Entry 3I43 (X-ray diffraction, 2.80 A resolution); this record covers chains A and B.

[Chain A (and B)]
Molecule: Thiol peroxidase
From: Escherichia coli K-12
Notes: EC 1.11.1.15; chain B of this document is another copy of the same molecule, construct and numbering; everything in this record applies to it too
Reference sequence: P0A862 (TPX_ECOLI); residue numbers follow UniProt; this construct covers 2-168
Amino-acid sequence (167 residues; row label = number of the first residue in the row):
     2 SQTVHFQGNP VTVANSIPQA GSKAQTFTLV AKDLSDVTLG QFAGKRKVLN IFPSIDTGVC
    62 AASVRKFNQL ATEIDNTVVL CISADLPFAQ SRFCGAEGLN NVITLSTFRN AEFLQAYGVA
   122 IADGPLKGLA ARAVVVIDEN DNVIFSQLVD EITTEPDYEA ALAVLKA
Swiss-Prot annotation at these positions:
  - active site: Cys-61 (Cysteine sulfenic acid (-SOH) intermediate)
Cystine bridges: Cys-61/Cys-95
From the paper describing this entry:
  - catalytic residues: Pro-54, Thr-58, Cys-61, Cys-95, Arg-133 (by similarity / conservation)

[Chain A / chain B interface]
Contacting residue pairs (28; chain A residue first):
  Leu-35(A) / Pro-126(B)
  Leu-35(A) / Leu-127(B)  hydrophobic
  Ser-55(A) / Phe-89(B)
  Asp-57(A) / Phe-89(B)
  Asp-57(A) / Ala-90(B)
  Ala-85(A) / Leu-87(B)
  Asp-86(A) / Leu-87(B)
  Leu-87(A) / Ala-85(B)
  Leu-87(A) / Asp-86(B)
  Leu-87(A) / Leu-130(B)  hydrophobic
  Phe-89(A) / Ser-55(B)
  Phe-89(A) / Asp-57(B)
  Phe-89(A) / Leu-130(B)  hydrophobic
  Ala-90(A) / Asp-57(B)
  Arg-93(A) / Asp-57(B)  salt bridge
  Arg-93(A) / Ala-90(B)
  Phe-109(A) / Lys-128(B)
  Phe-109(A) / Gly-129(B)
  Phe-109(A) / Leu-130(B)  hydrophobic
  Arg-110(A) / Pro-126(B)  hydrogen bond (side chain-backbone)
  Arg-110(A) / Lys-128(B)  hydrogen bond (side chain-backbone)
  Pro-126(A) / Leu-35(B)
  Pro-126(A) / Arg-110(B)  hydrogen bond (backbone-side chain)
  Leu-127(A) / Leu-35(B)  hydrophobic
  Lys-128(A) / Phe-109(B)
  Lys-128(A) / Arg-110(B)  hydrogen bond (backbone-side chain)
  Leu-130(A) / Leu-87(B)  hydrophobic
  Leu-130(A) / Phe-109(B)  hydrophobic
Other interface residues (no listed pair), chain A (17 interface residues in all): Gly-125, Gly-129
Other interface residues (no listed pair), chain B (16 interface residues in all): Gly-125

[Summary]
Chain A and chain B form an interface of 17 and 16 residues respectively, with 4 hydrogen bonds and 1 salt
bridge. Polar contacts include Arg-93(A)/Asp-57(B), Arg-110(A)/Pro-126(B) and Arg-110(A)/Lys-128(B). UniProt
lists active-site residue Cys-61(A) on chain A. From the paper: catalytic residues Pro-54(A), Thr-58(A) and
Cys-61(A) among others.
Both chains are Thiol peroxidase (Escherichia coli K-12). Entry 3I43 (Escherichia coli Thiol peroxidase (Tpx)
wild type disulfide form) was determined by X-ray diffraction together with 3HVS, 3HVV and 3HVX from the same
study.
